PDB entry 8A93 | electron microscopy, 3.05 A resolution | chains A and F of the 7 polymer chains in the assembly

Chain A:
Molecule: DNA replication and repair protein RecF
Source organism: Thermus thermophilus HB8
UniProt: Q5SLM9 (Q5SLM9_THET8); residues 1-343 here = UniProt positions 1-343
Chain sequence (344 residues; numbered 0 to 343; the number before each row is that of its first residue; numbering starts at 0):
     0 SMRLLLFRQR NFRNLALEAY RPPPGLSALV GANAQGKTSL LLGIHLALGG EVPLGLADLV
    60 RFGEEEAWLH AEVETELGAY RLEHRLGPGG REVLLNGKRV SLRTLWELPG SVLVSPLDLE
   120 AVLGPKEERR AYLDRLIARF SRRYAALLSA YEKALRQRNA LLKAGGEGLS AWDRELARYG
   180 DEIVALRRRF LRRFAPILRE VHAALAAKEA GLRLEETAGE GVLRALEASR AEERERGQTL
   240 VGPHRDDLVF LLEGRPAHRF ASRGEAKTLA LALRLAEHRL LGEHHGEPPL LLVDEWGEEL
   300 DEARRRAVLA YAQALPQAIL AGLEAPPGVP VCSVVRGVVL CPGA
Disordered / not traced: 0, 342-343
Differences from the reference sequence: expression tag (0)
Bound ions: Mg2+: Thr37 (together with AMP-PNP)
Small-molecule neighbours:
  - AMP-PNP (ANP; phosphoaminophosphonic acid-adenylate ester), molecule 1: Arg12, Asn13, Ala31, Asn32, Ala33, Gln34, Gly35, Lys36, Thr37, Ser38, Asp57, Val59, Arg60, Phe61, Glu294, Leu322
  - AMP-PNP (ANP), molecule 2: Lys207, Phe259, Ser261, Arg262, Gly263, Glu264

Chain F:
Molecule: Recombination protein RecR
Source organism: Thermus thermophilus HB8
UniProt: Q5SHY0 (RECR_THET8); numbering as in UniProt (aligned over 1-194)
Chain sequence (195 residues; each row starts with the number of its first residue; numbering starts at 0):
     0 SMRYPESLLK LTRALSRLPG IGPKTAQRLA LHLAFHKEEA EALAEALEGI KRVRACRECG
    60 NLAEGELCPI CQDEDRDRSL LAVVESVADL YALERSGEFR GLYHVLGGAL NPLEGIGPKE
   120 LNLEGLFRRL EGVEEVVLAT SMTVEGEATA LYLAEELKKR GVRVTRPAYG LPVGGSLEYA
   180 DEVTLGRALE GRRPV
Disordered / not traced: 0-77, 168-194
Differences from the reference sequence: expression tag (0)
Curated features (UniProtKB/Swiss-Prot):
  - zinc finger: Cys55 to Cys70 (C4-type)

How chain A and chain F interact:
Pairs across the interface - 19 pairs, chain A then chain F:
  Gln156(A) with Asn110(F); Pro111(F); Leu112(F); Glu144(F), hydrogen bond
  Ala159(A) with Leu112(F), hydrophobic
  Leu160(A) with Pro111(F), hydrophobic
  Glu166(A) with Leu109(F); Gly116(F); Pro117(F)
  Ala170(A) with Ala147(F); Leu150(F)
  Trp171(A) with Leu109(F); Pro111(F); Ala147(F), hydrophobic
  Arg173(A) with Leu150(F); Glu154(F), salt bridge
  Glu174(A) with Val143(F); Glu146(F)
  Arg177(A) with Glu146(F), salt bridge
Also at the interface, not in a pair above, chain A (11 interface residues in all): Arg155, Tyr178
Also at the interface, not in a pair above, chain F (13 interface residues in all): Ile115

Overview:
11 residues of chain A face 13 of chain F across their interface, with 1 hydrogen bond and 2 salt bridges.
Polar pairs include Arg173(A)-Glu154(F), Arg177(A)-Glu146(F) and Gln156(A)-Glu144(F). Bound to chain A:
AMP-PNP.
Chain A is DNA replication and repair protein RecF and chain F is Recombination protein RecR, both from
Thermus thermophilus HB8; the structure, Complex of RecF-RecR-DNA from Thermus thermophilus, was determined by
electron microscopy (same publication as 8A8J, 8AB0 and 8BPR).
